PDB entry 8JG7 | X-ray diffraction, 2.85 A resolution | chains A and E

== Chain A (and E) ==
Name: Serine decarboxylase
Source organism: Arabidopsis thaliana
Notes: EC 4.1.1.-; chain E of this document is another copy of the same molecule, construct and numbering; everything in this record applies to it too
Reference sequence: Q9MA74 (SDC1_ARATH); residue numbers follow UniProt; this construct covers 67-482
Chain sequence (418 residues; row label = number of the first residue in the row):
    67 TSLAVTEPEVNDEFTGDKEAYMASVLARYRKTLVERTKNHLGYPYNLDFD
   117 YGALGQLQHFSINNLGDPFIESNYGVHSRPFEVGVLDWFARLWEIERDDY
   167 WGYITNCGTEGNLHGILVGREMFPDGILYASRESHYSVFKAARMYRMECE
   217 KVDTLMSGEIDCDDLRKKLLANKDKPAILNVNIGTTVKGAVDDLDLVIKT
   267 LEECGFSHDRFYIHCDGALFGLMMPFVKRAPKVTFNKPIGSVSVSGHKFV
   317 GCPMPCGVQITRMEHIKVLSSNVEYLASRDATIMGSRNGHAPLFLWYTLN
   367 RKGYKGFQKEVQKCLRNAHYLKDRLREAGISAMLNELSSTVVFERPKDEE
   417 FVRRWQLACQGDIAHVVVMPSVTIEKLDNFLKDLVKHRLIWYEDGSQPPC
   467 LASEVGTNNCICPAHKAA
Not modelled in the structure: 337-345, 484 (chain E: 337-345)
Sequence notes: expression tag (483-484)
Ion coordination: Zn2+: Cys466, Cys476, Cys478, His481
Small-molecule neighbours:
  - pyridoxal phosphate (PLP), molecule 1: Leu131, Gly351, Ser352
  - pyridoxal phosphate (PLP), molecule 2: Cys173, Gly174, Thr175, Asn178, His201, Gly250, Thr251, Thr252, Asp282, Ala284, Ser311, His313, Lys314
From the paper describing this entry:
  - binding site for pyridoxal phosphate: Gly174, Thr175, His201, Thr252, Asp282, Ala284, His313, Lys314, Ser352
  - conformationally variable residues (order/disorder transition): Arg328 to Tyr341
  - catalytic residues: Tyr341
  - specificity-determining residues: Tyr111

== How chain A and chain E interact ==
Contacting residue pairs (184; chain A residue first):
  Ser68(A) with Pro146(E); Val149(E); Gly150(E); Asp153(E)
  Leu69(A) with Pro146(E), hydrogen bond (backbone-backbone); Phe147(E), hydrophobic; Gly150(E); Trp362(E), hydrogen bond (backbone-side chain)
  Ala70(A) with Trp362(E); Asn366(E)
  Val71(A) with Gly150(E); Trp154(E); Arg157(E), hydrogen bond (backbone-side chain); Trp362(E); Leu365(E), hydrophobic; Asn366(E)
  Thr72(A) with Asn366(E), hydrogen bond (backbone-side chain)
  Glu73(A) with Gly369(E); Tyr370(E), hydrogen bond (side chain-backbone); Lys371(E), hydrogen bond (side chain-backbone)
  Pro74(A) with Asn366(E); Arg367(E)
  Glu79(A) with Lys375(E), salt bridge
  Lys84(A) with Asn366(E), hydrogen bond
  Glu85(A) with Arg367(E), salt bridge
  Met88(A) with Trp362(E), hydrophobic; Tyr363(E), hydrophobic; Asn366(E)
  Val91(A) with Trp362(E), hydrophobic
  Leu92(A) with Ala119(E); Leu120(E), hydrophobic; Leu123(E), hydrophobic
  Tyr95(A) with Leu123(E), hydrophobic; Ile128(E); His143(E), hydrogen bond (side chain-backbone); Ser144(E); Phe147(E), hydrophobic; Leu359(E), hydrophobic
  Arg96(A) with Gln122(E), hydrogen bond (side chain-backbone); Leu123(E); His125(E), hydrogen bond
  Leu99(A) with Phe126(E), hydrophobic; Ile128(E), hydrophobic
  Val100(A) with Phe126(E), hydrophobic
  Arg102(A) with Gly141(E)
  Thr103(A) with Phe126(E)
  His106(A) with Tyr140(E)
  Tyr109(A) with Ser138(E); Asn139(E), hydrogen bond (side chain-backbone); Tyr140(E)
  Tyr111(A) with Asn129(E); Leu131(E); Tyr140(E), hydrophobic; Ser352(E)
  Leu113(A) with Ser127(E); Tyr140(E)
  Phe115(A) with His125(E)
  Ala119(A) with Leu92(E)
  Leu120(A) with Leu92(E), hydrophobic
  Gln122(A) with Arg96(E), hydrogen bond (backbone-side chain)
  Leu123(A) with Leu92(E), hydrophobic; Tyr95(E), hydrophobic; Arg96(E)
  Gln124(A) with Pro319(E)
  His125(A) with Arg96(E); Phe115(E)
  Phe126(A) with Leu99(E), hydrophobic; Val100(E), hydrophobic; Thr103(E); Pro319(E)
  Ser127(A) with Leu113(E); Phe115(E); Cys318(E); Pro319(E)
  Ile128(A) with Tyr95(E); Leu99(E), hydrophobic; Pro319(E)
  Asn129(A) with Tyr111(E), hydrogen bond
  Leu131(A) with Tyr109(E), hydrophobic; Tyr111(E)
  Ser138(A) with Tyr109(E)
  Asn139(A) with Tyr109(E); Val418(E); Gln422(E); Leu423(E)
  Tyr140(A) with His106(E); Tyr109(E); Tyr111(E), hydrophobic; Leu113(E)
  Gly141(A) with Arg102(E); Gln422(E), hydrogen bond (backbone-side chain)
  Val142(A) with Leu99(E), hydrophobic; Gln422(E)
  His143(A) with Tyr95(E), hydrogen bond (backbone-side chain)
  Ser144(A) with Tyr95(E)
  Pro146(A) with Ser68(E); Leu69(E), hydrogen bond (backbone-backbone)
  Phe147(A) with Leu69(E), hydrophobic; Tyr95(E), hydrophobic
  Val149(A) with Ser68(E)
  Gly150(A) with Ser68(E); Leu69(E); Val71(E)
  Trp154(A) with Val71(E)
  Asn172(A) with Asn172(E)
  Cys173(A) with Met350(E), hydrogen bond; Ser352(E)
  Thr175(A) with Ile349(E); Met350(E); Gly351(E), hydrogen bond (side chain-backbone)
  Glu176(A) with Met350(E)
  Leu179(A) with Ile349(E), hydrophobic
  Leu183(A) with Met210(E), hydrophobic
  Arg186(A) with Arg209(E), hydrogen bond (side chain-backbone); Met210(E), hydrogen bond (side chain-backbone); Arg212(E)
  Pro190(A) with Arg212(E), hydrogen bond (backbone-side chain)
  Tyr202(A) with Asp346(E), hydrogen bond; Gly351(E)
  Lys206(A) with Asp346(E), salt bridge; Thr348(E), hydrogen bond (side chain-backbone); Ile349(E), hydrogen bond (side chain-backbone)
  Arg209(A) with Arg186(E), hydrogen bond (backbone-side chain)
  Met210(A) with Leu183(E), hydrophobic; Arg186(E), hydrogen bond (backbone-side chain); Tyr211(E)
  Tyr211(A) with Met210(E); Arg212(E), hydrogen bond (backbone-side chain)
  Arg212(A) with Arg186(E); Pro190(E), hydrogen bond (side chain-backbone); Tyr211(E), hydrogen bond (side chain-backbone); Arg212(E), hydrogen bond (side chain-backbone)
  His313(A) with Asn129(E); Ser352(E)
  Cys318(A) with Ser127(E)
  Pro319(A) with Gln124(E); Phe126(E); Ser127(E); Ile128(E); His356(E), hydrogen bond (backbone-side chain)
  Met320(A) with Asn354(E)
  Pro321(A) with Ser352(E); Arg353(E); Asn354(E)
  Asp346(A) with Tyr202(E); Lys206(E), salt bridge
  Thr348(A) with Lys206(E), hydrogen bond (backbone-side chain)
  Ile349(A) with Lys206(E), hydrogen bond (backbone-side chain)
  Met350(A) with Cys173(E), hydrophobic; Thr175(E), hydrogen bond; Glu176(E); Met350(E), hydrophobic
  Gly351(A) with Thr175(E), hydrogen bond (backbone-side chain)
  Ser352(A) with Tyr111(E); His313(E); Pro321(E)
  Arg353(A) with Pro321(E)
  Asn354(A) with Met320(E); Pro321(E)
  His356(A) with Pro319(E), hydrogen bond (side chain-backbone)
  Leu359(A) with Tyr95(E), hydrophobic
  Trp362(A) with Leu69(E), hydrogen bond (side chain-backbone); Ala70(E); Val71(E); Met88(E), hydrophobic; Val91(E), hydrophobic
  Tyr363(A) with Met88(E), hydrophobic
  Leu365(A) with Val71(E), hydrophobic
  Asn366(A) with Ala70(E); Val71(E); Thr72(E), hydrogen bond (side chain-backbone); Pro74(E); Lys84(E), hydrogen bond; Met88(E)
  Arg367(A) with Pro74(E); Glu85(E), salt bridge
  Gly369(A) with Glu73(E)
  Tyr370(A) with Glu73(E), hydrogen bond (backbone-side chain)
  Lys371(A) with Glu73(E), hydrogen bond (backbone-side chain); Glu79(E), salt bridge
  Val418(A) with Asn139(E)
  Gln422(A) with Asn139(E); Gly141(E), hydrogen bond (side chain-backbone)
  Leu423(A) with Asn139(E)
Interface residues without a listed pair, chain A (93 interface residues in all): Thr67, Val151, Asp153, Met213, Lys368, Arg419
Interface residues without a listed pair, chain E (94 interface residues in all): Thr67, Val142, Leu179, Met213, Lys368, Arg419

== Summary ==
The interface between chain A and chain E involves 93 residues on one side and 94 on the other, with 42
hydrogen bonds and 6 salt bridges. Polar pairs include Glu79(A)-Lys375(E), Glu85(A)-Arg367(E) and
Lys206(A)-Asp346(E). From the paper: the catalytic residue Tyr341(A); a binding site for pyridoxal phosphate
at Gly174(A), Thr175(A) and His201(A) among others.
Chain A and chain E are both Serine decarboxylase (Arabidopsis thaliana); the structure, Serine decarboxylase,
was determined by X-ray diffraction (same publication as 8JIJ and 8JIK).
